Entry 4RI8 (X-ray diffraction, 2.90 A resolution); this record covers chains A and F of the 4 polymer chains in the assembly.

== Chain A ==
Protein: Fanconi-associated nuclease 1
From: Homo sapiens
Notes: EC 3.1.21.-, 3.1.4.1
UniProt: Q9Y2M0 (FAN1_HUMAN); numbering as in UniProt; present here: 370-509, 519-1017
Amino-acid sequence (651 residues; each row starts with the number of its first residue; note: 9 numbers in that range are skipped by the numbering (no residue carries them; nothing is unmodelled there)):
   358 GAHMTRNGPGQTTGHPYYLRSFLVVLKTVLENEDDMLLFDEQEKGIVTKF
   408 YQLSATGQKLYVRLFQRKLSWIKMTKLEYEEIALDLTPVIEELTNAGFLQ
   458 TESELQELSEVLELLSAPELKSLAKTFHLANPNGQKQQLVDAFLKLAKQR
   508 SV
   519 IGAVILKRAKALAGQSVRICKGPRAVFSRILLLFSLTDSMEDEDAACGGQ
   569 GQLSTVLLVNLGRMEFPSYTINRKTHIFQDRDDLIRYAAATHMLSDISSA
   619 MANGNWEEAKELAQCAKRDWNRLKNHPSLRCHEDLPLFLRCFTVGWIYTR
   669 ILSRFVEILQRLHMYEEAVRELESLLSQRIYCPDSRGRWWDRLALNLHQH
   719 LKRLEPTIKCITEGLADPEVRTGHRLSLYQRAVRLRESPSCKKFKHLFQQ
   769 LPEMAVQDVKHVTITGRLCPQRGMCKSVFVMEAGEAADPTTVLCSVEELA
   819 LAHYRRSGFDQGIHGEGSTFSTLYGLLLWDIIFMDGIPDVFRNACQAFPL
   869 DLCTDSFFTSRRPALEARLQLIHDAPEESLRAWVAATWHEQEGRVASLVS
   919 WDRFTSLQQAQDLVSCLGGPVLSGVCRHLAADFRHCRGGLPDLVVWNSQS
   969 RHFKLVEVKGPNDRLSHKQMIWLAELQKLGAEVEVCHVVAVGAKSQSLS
Not modelled in the structure: 358-369, 788-793, 800-809, 1010-1017
Differences from the reference sequence: expression tag (358-369); engineered mutation Ala487 (Val in Q9Y2M0)
Ion coordination: Ca2+: Glu815, Asp960, Glu975, Val976 (shared with DG3(F) of chain F)
UniProt features mapped onto this chain:
  - binding site (Mn(2+)): Glu834, Asp960, Glu975, Val976
  - natural variant: Cys871 (C871R: In KMIN), Gln929 (Q929P: In KMIN), Gly937 (G937D: In KMIN), Asp960 (D960N: In KMIN)
  - mutagenesis: Leu477 (L477P: Still localized to sites of DNA damage but the strength of the signal is diminished), Arg706 (R706A: Strongly reduced affinity for sites that have a 5'-terminal phosphate anchor at a flap of 1 nucleotide; when associated with A-952), Gln864 (Q864A: Loss of nuclease activity; when associated with A-960; A-975 and A-977), Arg952 (R952A: Strongly reduced affinity for sites that have a 5'-terminal phosphate anchor at a flap of 1 nucleotide; when associated with A-706), Asp960 (D960A: Loss of nuclease activity. Loss of nuclease activity; when associated with A-864; A-975 and A-977), Glu975 (E975A: Loss of nuclease activity; when associated with A-864; A-960 and A-977), Lys977 (K977A: Loss of nuclease activity; when associated with A-864; A-960 and A-975), Asp981 to Arg982 (Loss of nuclease activity)
From the paper describing this entry:
  - binding site for the 14-nt DNA strand: Tyr374, Val577, Arg581
  - binding site for the 8-nt DNA strand (chain F): Arg706, His742, Arg952, Lys986
  - mutagenesis - R706A/R952A (210 nM Kd): decreased binding to 5'pT1/3'T8

== Chain F ==
Molecule: 8-nt DNA strand
Sequence (8 nucleotides; row label = number of the first residue in the row; numbering starts at 0):
     0 GAGGCGTG
Ion coordination: Ca2+: DG3 (shared with Glu815(A), Asp960(A), Glu975(A), Val976(A) of chain A)

== Chain A / chain F interface ==
Contacting residue pairs (23; chain A residue first):
  Arg706(A) - DG0(F)  salt bridge to the phosphate
  His742(A) - DG0(F)  salt bridge to the phosphate
  Lys794(A) - DG3(F)  phosphate contact
  Lys794(A) - DC4(F)  sugar contact
  Ser795(A) - DC4(F)  hydrogen bond to the phosphate
  Ser795(A) - DG5(F)  phosphate contact
  Val814(A) - DC4(F)  phosphate contact
  Glu834(A) - DG2(F)  sugar contact
  Arg952(A) - DG0(F)  salt bridge to the phosphate
  Arg952(A) - DA1(F)  phosphate contact
  Arg955(A) - DG0(F)  phosphate contact
  Arg955(A) - DA1(F)  salt bridge to the phosphate
  Gly956(A) - DG2(F)  phosphate contact
  Gly957(A) - DG2(F)  hydrogen bond to the phosphate
  Asp960(A) - DG3(F)  phosphate contact
  Glu975(A) - DG3(F)  phosphate contact
  Lys977(A) - DG3(F)  salt bridge to the phosphate
  Asn980(A) - DG5(F)  hydrogen bond to the phosphate
  Asn980(A) - DT6(F)  base contact
  Asp981(A) - DC4(F)  phosphate contact
  Lys986(A) - DG0(F)  salt bridge to the phosphate
  Lys986(A) - DA1(F)  salt bridge to the phosphate
  Gln987(A) - DG3(F)  phosphate contact
Other interface residues (no listed pair), chain A (20 interface residues in all): Glu815, Val976, Gly978

== Overview ==
Chain A and chain F form an interface of 20 and 7 residues respectively, with 3 hydrogen bonds and 7 salt
bridges. Among the polar pairs are Ser795(A)-DC4(F), Gly957(A)-DG2(F) and Asn980(A)-DG5(F). From the paper: a
binding site for the 8-nt DNA strand (chain F) at Arg706(A), His742(A) and Arg952(A) among others; R706A/R952A
of chain A reduce binding to 5'pT1/3'T8.
Chain A is Fanconi-associated nuclease 1 (Homo sapiens) and chain F is an 8-nt DNA strand; the structure, FAN1
Nuclease bound to 5' phosphorylated p(dG)/3'(dT-dT-dT-dT) double flap DNA, was determined by X-ray diffraction
(same publication as 4RI9, 4RIA, 4RIB, 4RIC and 4RID).
